5SVG - chains B and A; structure by X-ray diffraction, 2.50 A resolution.

# Chain B (and A)
Name: Adagio protein 1
Source organism: Arabidopsis thaliana
Notes: fragment: LOV domain; chain A of this document is another copy of the same molecule, construct and numbering; everything in this record applies to it too
Reference sequence: Q94BT6 (ADO1_ARATH); residues 1-137 here correspond to UniProt positions 29-165 (UniProt number = residue number + 28)
Chain sequence (137 residues; each row starts with the number of its first residue):
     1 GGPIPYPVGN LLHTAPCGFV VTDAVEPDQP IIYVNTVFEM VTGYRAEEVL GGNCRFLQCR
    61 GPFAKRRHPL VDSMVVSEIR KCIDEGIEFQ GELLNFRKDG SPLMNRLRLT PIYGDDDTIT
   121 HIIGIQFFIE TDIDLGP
Unresolved in the structure: 1-3 (chain A: 1-12, 136-137)
Curated features (UniProtKB/Swiss-Prot):
  - modified residue: Cys54 (S-4a-FMN cysteine)
Residues lining bound ligands: FMN (flavin mononucleotide): Val20, Thr22, Gln29, Asn53, Cys54, Arg55, Leu57, Gln58, Val76, Ile79, Arg80, Ile83, Leu93, Asn95, Asn105, Leu107, Leu109, Ile122, Ile123, Gly124, Gln126
What the authors report for this chain:
  - binding site for flavin mononucleotide: Cys54, Arg67, Gln126
  - self-association interface (contacts with another copy of this molecule): Cys17, Phe19, Ile123, Ile125
  - conformationally variable residues (order/disorder transition): Pro3 to Ala15
  - contacts within the chain: Gly18-Gln126
  - mutagenesis - V20I: decreased binding to GI
  - mutagenesis - G18S: increased binding to GI
  - mutagenesis - G52R: increased expression
  - mutagenesis - G52R: unchanged binding to GI

# Interface between chain B and chain A
Residue-residue contacts (49):
  Tyr6(B) - Arg45(A)  hydrogen bond (backbone-side chain)
  Pro7(B) - Arg45(A)
  Val8(B) - Thr36(A)
  Val8(B) - Glu39(A)
  Val8(B) - Met40(A)  hydrophobic
  Val8(B) - Arg45(A)
  Gly9(B) - Thr36(A)
  Gly9(B) - Glu39(A)  hydrogen bond (backbone-side chain)
  Asn10(B) - Glu47(A)  hydrogen bond
  Leu11(B) - Tyr33(A)
  Leu11(B) - Ala46(A)  hydrophobic
  Leu11(B) - Leu50(A)  hydrophobic
  Leu12(B) - Tyr33(A)
  Ala15(B) - Tyr33(A)  hydrophobic
  Pro16(B) - Tyr33(A)
  Phe19(B) - Phe19(A)  hydrophobic
  Phe19(B) - Val21(A)  hydrophobic
  Phe19(B) - Ile123(A)  hydrophobic
  Val21(B) - Phe19(A)  hydrophobic
  Tyr33(B) - Thr14(A)
  Tyr33(B) - Ala15(A)
  Leu50(B) - His13(A)
  Glu88(B) - Glu88(A)
  Gln90(B) - Pro111(A)
  Gln90(B) - Ile112(A)
  Gln90(B) - Tyr113(A)  hydrogen bond (side chain-backbone)
  Arg106(B) - Tyr113(A)  hydrogen bond (side chain-backbone)
  Arg106(B) - Gly114(A)
  Arg106(B) - Asp115(A)  salt bridge
  Arg108(B) - Thr110(A)  hydrogen bond
  Arg108(B) - Pro111(A)  hydrogen bond (side chain-backbone)
  Arg108(B) - Ile112(A)
  Arg108(B) - Tyr113(A)
  Thr110(B) - Arg108(A)  hydrogen bond
  Thr110(B) - Thr110(A)
  Pro111(B) - Gln90(A)
  Pro111(B) - Arg108(A)  hydrogen bond (backbone-side chain)
  Ile112(B) - Gln90(A)
  Ile112(B) - Arg108(A)
  Ile112(B) - Phe127(A)  hydrophobic
  Tyr113(B) - Gln90(A)  hydrogen bond (backbone-side chain)
  Tyr113(B) - Arg106(A)
  Tyr113(B) - Arg108(A)
  Gly114(B) - Arg106(A)
  Asp115(B) - Arg106(A)  salt bridge
  Ile123(B) - Phe19(A)  hydrophobic
  Ile125(B) - Thr110(A)
  Phe127(B) - Ile112(A)  hydrophobic
  Phe127(B) - His121(A)
Other interface residues (no listed pair), chain B (30 interface residues in all): Thr14, Cys17, Ala46, His121
Other interface residues (no listed pair), chain A (29 interface residues in all): Pro16, Ile32, Ile125

# Summary
30 residues of chain B and 29 residues of chain A are in contact, with 10 hydrogen bonds and 2 salt bridges.
Among the polar pairs are Arg106(B)-Asp115(A), Tyr6(B)-Arg45(A) and Gly9(B)-Glu39(A). From the paper: a
binding site for flavin mononucleotide at Cys54(B), Arg67(B) and Gln126(B); V20I of chain B reduces binding to
GI; 3 substitutions were tested in all.
Chain B and chain A are both Adagio protein 1 (Arabidopsis thaliana); the structure, Structure and kinetics of
the LOV domain of ZEITLUPE determine its circadian function in Arabidopsis, was determined by X-ray
diffraction, deposited together with 5SVU, 5SVV and 5SVW.
